PDB entry 7EYI | X-ray diffraction, 2.40 A resolution | chains H and D of the 6 polymer chains in the assembly

Chain H:
Molecule: Zinc finger and BTB domain-containing protein 7A
From: Homo sapiens
Reference sequence: O95365 (ZBT7A_HUMAN); residues 382-506 here = UniProt positions 382-506
Chain sequence (130 residues; each row starts with the number of its first residue):
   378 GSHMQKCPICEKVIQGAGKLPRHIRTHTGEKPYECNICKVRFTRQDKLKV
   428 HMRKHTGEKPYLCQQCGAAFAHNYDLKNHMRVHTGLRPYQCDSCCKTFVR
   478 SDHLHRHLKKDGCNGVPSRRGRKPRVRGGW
Disordered / not traced: 378, 491-507
Differences from the reference sequence: expression tag (378-381, 507)
Ion coordination: Zn2+ site 1: Cys384, Cys387, His400, His404; Zn2+ site 2: Cys412, Cys415, His428, His432; Zn2+ site 3: Cys440, Cys443, His456, His460; Zn2+ site 4: Cys468, His484, Cys490
Curated features (UniProtKB/Swiss-Prot):
  - zinc finger: Gln382 to His404 (C2H2-type 1), Tyr410 to His432 (C2H2-type 2), Tyr438 to His460 (C2H2-type 3), Tyr466 to Cys490 (C2H2-type 4)
  - cross-link: Lys436 (Glycyl lysine isopeptide (Lys-Gly) (interchain with G-Cter in SUMO2))
  - natural variant: Cys384 (C384W: In MNDLFH), Thr405 (T405K: In MNDLFH), Asp452 (D452N: In MNDLFH; uncertain significance)
  - mutagenesis: Lys383 (K383R: No effect on sumoylation with SUMO1. No effect on promoter binding), Cys387 (C387F: Decreased transcription repressor activity. No effect on nuclear localization), Ile391 (I391L: No effect on transcription repressor activity. No effect on nuclear localization), Lys396 (K396R: No effect on sumoylation with SUMO1. Decreased transcription repression activity. No effect on promoter binding), Arg399 (R399L: Decreased transcription repressor activity, dominant negative effect. Increased glycolysis and cell proliferation, dominant negative effect. No effect on nuclear localization), Arg402 (R402H: Decreased transcription repressor activity. Acts as a dominant negative. No effect on nuclear localization), Thr403 (T403N: Decreased transcription repressor activity. No effect on nuclear localization), His404 (H404R: Decreased transcription repressor activity. Acts as a dominant negative. No effect on nuclear localization), Gly406 (G406V: Decreased transcription repressor activity. No effect on nuclear localization), Pro409 (P409S: Decreased transcription repressor activity. No effect on nuclear localization), Cys412 (C412Y: Decreased transcription repressor activity. No effect on nuclear localization), Lys424 (K424N: Decreased transcription repressor activity. No effect on nuclear localization; K424T: No effect on transcription repressor activity. No effect on nuclear localization), 6 further mutagenesis entries in UniProt
Reported in the primary citation:
  - binding site for the 18-nt DNA strand (chain D): Lys396, Arg399, Arg421, Lys424, Arg477, His480, Arg483
  - binding site for the 18-nt DNA strand: Asp423, Asp479
  - contacts within the chain: Arg421-Asp423, Arg477-Asp479
  - conformationally variable residues (side-chain flip): Arg483
  - binding site for the 18-nt DNA strand: Lys396
  - binding site for boric acid: Asp452, Arg477

Chain D:
Molecule: 18-nt DNA strand
Sequence (18 nucleotides; numbered 1 to 18; the number before each row is that of its first residue):
     1 TGTTGGGAAGGGGCCCTA

Chain H / chain D interface:
Contacting residue pairs - 29 pairs, chain H then chain D:
  Ile391(H) - DG12(D)  phosphate contact
  Gln392(H) - DG12(D)  hydrogen bond to the phosphate
  Gln392(H) - DG13(D)  phosphate contact
  Lys396(H) - DG13(D)  hydrogen bond to the base
  Arg399(H) - DG11(D)  base contact
  Arg399(H) - DG12(D)  hydrogen bond to the base
  His400(H) - DG11(D)  salt bridge to the phosphate
  Thr403(H) - DG10(D)  phosphate contact
  Arg421(H) - DG10(D)  base contact
  Arg421(H) - DG11(D)  hydrogen bond to the base
  Arg421(H) - DG12(D)  base contact
  Lys424(H) - DG10(D)  hydrogen bond to the base
  His449(H) - DG7(D)  salt bridge to the phosphate
  Tyr451(H) - DG6(D)  phosphate contact
  Tyr451(H) - DG7(D)  hydrogen bond to the phosphate
  Asp452(H) - DG6(D)  phosphate contact
  Asn455(H) - DG5(D)  phosphate contact
  Asn455(H) - DG6(D)  hydrogen bond to the phosphate
  Arg458(H) - DG5(D)  salt bridge to the phosphate
  Arg464(H) - DT4(D)  salt bridge to the phosphate
  Lys473(H) - DT3(D)  salt bridge to the phosphate
  Val476(H) - DG5(D)  phosphate contact
  Arg477(H) - DG5(D)  hydrogen bond to the base
  Arg477(H) - DG6(D)  hydrogen bond to the base
  Arg477(H) - DG7(D)  base contact
  His480(H) - DT4(D)  base contact
  His480(H) - DG5(D)  hydrogen bond to the base
  Arg483(H) - DT4(D)  hydrogen bond to the base
  Arg483(H) - DG5(D)  hydrogen bond to the base
Also at the interface, not in a pair above, chain H (22 interface residues in all): Lys389, Val390, Asp479
Also at the interface, not in a pair above, chain D (11 interface residues in all): DA9, DC14

Summary:
22 residues of chain H and 11 residues of chain D are in contact, with 12 hydrogen bonds and 5 salt bridges.
Polar contacts include Lys396(H)-DG13(D), Arg399(H)-DG12(D) and Arg421(H)-DG11(D). The paper reports a binding
site for the 18-nt DNA strand (chain D) at Lys396(H), Arg399(H) and Arg421(H) among others; a binding site for
the 18-nt DNA strand at Asp423(H), Asp479(H) and Lys396(H).
Here chain H is Zinc finger and BTB domain-containing protein 7A (Homo sapiens) and chain D is an 18-nt DNA
strand. Entry 7EYI (Crystal structure of ZBTB7A in complex with gamma-globin -200 sequence element with C-194A
mutation) was determined by X-ray diffraction, deposited together with 7N5S and 7N5T.
